PDB entry 6WW3 | X-ray diffraction, 2.10 A resolution | chain A

# Chain A
Name: SUMO1 linked HERC2 ZZ domain (Small ubiquitin-related modifier 1, E3 ubiquitin-protein ligase HERC2)
Organism: Homo sapiens
Notes: EC 2.3.2.26; fragment: fusion protein
Reference sequence: chimeric construct of P63165, O95714: residues 1-6 from P63165 (SUMO1_HUMAN) positions 2-7 (UniProt number = residue number + 1); residues 2702-2755 from O95714 positions 2702-2755 (same numbers)
Chain sequence (60 residues; each row starts with the number of its first residue; note: 2695 numbers in that range are skipped by the numbering (no residue carries them; nothing is unmodelled there)):
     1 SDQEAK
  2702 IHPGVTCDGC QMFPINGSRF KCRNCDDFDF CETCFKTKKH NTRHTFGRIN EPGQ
Bound ions: Zn2+ site 1: Cys2708, Cys2711, Cys2732, Cys2735; Zn2+ site 2: Cys2723, Cys2726, His2741, His2745
UniProt features mapped onto this chain:
  - modified residue: Ser1 (N-acetylserine)
  - cross-link: Lys6 (Glycyl lysine isopeptide (Lys-Gly) (interchain with G-Cter in SUMO1))
  - zinc finger: His2703 to Gln2755 (ZZ-type)
  - binding site (Zn(2+)): Cys2708, Cys2711, Cys2723, Cys2726, Cys2732, Cys2735, His2741, His2745
What the authors report for this chain:
  - interface residues: Ser1, Gln3, Gly2705, Thr2707, Asp2709
  - mutagenesis - D2709A, D2730A: abolished binding to SUMO1 linked HERC2 ZZ domain (Small ubiquitin-related modifier 1, E3 ubiquitin-protein ligase HERC2) (chain A)
  - mutagenesis - D2709A, D2730A: abolished binding to SUMO1FL protein
  - mutagenesis - D2709A/D2730A: decreased binding to chromatin

# Summary
Cys2708, Cys2711, Cys2732 and Cys2735 coordinate Zn2+ site 1. UniProt lists 8 Zn2+-binding residues. From the
paper: D2709A and D2730A abolish binding to SUMO1 linked HERC2 ZZ domain (Small ubiquitin-related modifier 1,
E3 ubiquitin-protein ligase HERC2) (chain A); interface residues Ser1, Gln3 and Gly2705 among others.
Chain A is SUMO1 linked HERC2 ZZ domain (Small ubiquitin-related modifier 1, E3 ubiquitin-protein ligase
HERC2) (Homo sapiens); the structure, Crystal structure of HERC2 ZZ domain in complex with SUMO1 tail, was
determined by X-ray diffraction together with 6WW4 from the same study.
